Entry 7JG2 (electron microscopy, 3.30 A resolution); this record covers chains C and J of the 6 polymer chains in the assembly.

# Chain C
Protein: Igh protein
Organism: Mus musculus
UniProt: Q99M22 (Q99M22_MOUSE); residues 113-467 here correspond to UniProt positions 125-479 (UniProt number = residue number + 12)
Amino-acid sequence (355 residues; each row starts with the number of its first residue):
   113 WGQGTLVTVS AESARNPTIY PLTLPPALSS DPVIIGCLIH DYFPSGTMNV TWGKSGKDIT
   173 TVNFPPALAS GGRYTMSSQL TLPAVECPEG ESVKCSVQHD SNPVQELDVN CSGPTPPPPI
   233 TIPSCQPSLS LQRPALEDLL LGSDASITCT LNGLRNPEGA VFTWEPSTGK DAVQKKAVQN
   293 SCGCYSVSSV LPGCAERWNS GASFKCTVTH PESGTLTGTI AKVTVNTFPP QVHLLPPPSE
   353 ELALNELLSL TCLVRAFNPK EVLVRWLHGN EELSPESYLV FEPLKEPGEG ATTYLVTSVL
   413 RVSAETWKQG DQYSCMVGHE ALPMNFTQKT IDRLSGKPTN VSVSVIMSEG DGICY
Unresolved in the structure: 113-236
Disulfide bonds: Cys-237/Cys-296, Cys-261/Cys-318, Cys-364/Cys-427
Covalent attachments: N-acetylglucosamine (NAG) linked to Asn-437, Asn-452

# Chain J
Protein: Immunoglobulin J chain
Organism: Mus musculus
UniProt: P01592 (IGJ_MOUSE); residues 1-137 here correspond to UniProt positions 23-159 (UniProt number = residue number + 22)
Amino-acid sequence (137 residues; each row starts with the number of its first residue):
     1 DDEATILADN KCMCTRVTSR IIPSTEDPNE DIVERNIRIV VPLNNRENIS DPTSPLRRNF
    61 VYHLSDVCKK CDPVEVELED QVVTATQSNI CNEDDGVPET CYMYDRNKCY TTMVPLRYHG
   121 ETKMVQAALT PDSCYPD
Unresolved in the structure: 1-2, 94-96
Disulfide bonds: Cys-12/Cys-101, Cys-71/Cys-91, Cys-109/Cys-134
Covalent attachments: N-acetylglucosamine (NAG) linked to Asn-48

# Interface between chain C and chain J
Inter-chain disulfides: Cys-466(C)/Cys-14(J)
Pairs across the interface (68; chain C residue first):
  Leu-252(C) / Gln-81(J)
  Leu-253(C) / Leu-78(J)  hydrophobic
  Leu-253(C) / Gln-81(J)  hydrogen bond (backbone-side chain)
  Gln-343(C) / Asn-89(J)  hydrogen bond
  Val-344(C) / Asn-89(J)  hydrogen bond (backbone-side chain)
  His-345(C) / Asn-89(J)
  Arg-377(C) / Leu-78(J)
  Leu-379(C) / Val-76(J)  hydrophobic
  Asn-382(C) / Glu-77(J)
  Glu-384(C) / Leu-78(J)
  Met-428(C) / Leu-78(J)  hydrophobic
  Met-436(C) / Thr-84(J)  hydrogen bond
  Met-436(C) / Ala-85(J)
  Met-436(C) / Thr-86(J)
  Phe-438(C) / Val-83(J)  hydrophobic
  Phe-438(C) / Thr-84(J)
  Phe-438(C) / Ala-85(J)
  Phe-438(C) / Thr-86(J)  hydrogen bond (backbone-backbone)
  Thr-439(C) / Thr-86(J)
  Gln-440(C) / Val-74(J)
  Gln-440(C) / Val-76(J)
  Gln-440(C) / Thr-86(J)  hydrogen bond (backbone-backbone)
  Gln-440(C) / Gln-87(J)
  Lys-441(C) / Gln-87(J)
  Arg-445(C) / Asp-31(J)  hydrogen bond (side chain-backbone)
  Arg-445(C) / Val-33(J)
  Leu-446(C) / Leu-7(J)
  Leu-446(C) / Ser-19(J)
  Leu-446(C) / Ile-21(J)  hydrophobic
  Leu-446(C) / Arg-35(J)  hydrogen bond (backbone-side chain)
  Ser-447(C) / Arg-35(J)  hydrogen bond (backbone-side chain)
  Gly-448(C) / Arg-35(J)  hydrogen bond (backbone-side chain)
  Pro-450(C) / Val-33(J)
  Pro-450(C) / Arg-35(J)
  Thr-451(C) / Val-33(J)  hydrogen bond (backbone-backbone)
  Asn-452(C) / Glu-34(J)
  Asn-452(C) / Arg-35(J)
  Val-453(C) / Arg-35(J)
  Ser-454(C) / Arg-35(J)  hydrogen bond (backbone-backbone)
  Ser-454(C) / Asn-36(J)
  Ser-454(C) / Ile-37(J)  hydrogen bond (backbone-backbone)
  Val-455(C) / Ile-37(J)
  Ser-456(C) / Ile-37(J)  hydrogen bond (backbone-backbone)
  Ser-456(C) / Arg-38(J)
  Ser-456(C) / Ile-39(J)  hydrogen bond (backbone-backbone)
  Val-457(C) / Ile-39(J)
  Ile-458(C) / Arg-38(J)
  Ile-458(C) / Ile-39(J)  hydrogen bond (backbone-backbone)
  Ile-458(C) / Val-40(J)
  Ile-458(C) / Val-41(J)  hydrogen bond (backbone-backbone)
  Met-459(C) / Val-41(J)
  Ser-460(C) / Val-40(J)
  Ser-460(C) / Val-41(J)  hydrogen bond (backbone-backbone)
  Ser-460(C) / Pro-42(J)
  Ser-460(C) / Leu-43(J)  hydrogen bond (backbone-backbone)
  Glu-461(C) / Asn-44(J)  hydrogen bond (backbone-side chain)
  Gly-462(C) / Asn-44(J)  hydrogen bond (backbone-side chain)
  Gly-464(C) / Asn-45(J)
  Gly-464(C) / Met-103(J)
  Gly-464(C) / Tyr-104(J)  hydrogen bond (backbone-backbone)
  Ile-465(C) / Met-103(J)
  Ile-465(C) / Tyr-104(J)
  Cys-466(C) / Lys-11(J)
  Cys-466(C) / Cys-14(J)  disulfide
  Cys-466(C) / Met-103(J)
  Cys-466(C) / Tyr-104(J)
  Tyr-467(C) / Lys-11(J)
  Tyr-467(C) / Arg-106(J)
Other interface residues (no listed pair), chain C (38 interface residues in all): Lys-420, Asp-463
Other interface residues (no listed pair), chain J (43 interface residues in all): Thr-5, Asn-10, Thr-15, Arg-16, Arg-20, Asn-29, Ile-32, Pro-73, Glu-79, Ser-88
From the paper, about this interface:
  - pairs named by the authors: Cys-466(C)/Cys-14(J) (covalent link)

# Summary
38 residues of chain C face 43 of chain J across their interface, with 1 disulfide bond and 22 hydrogen bonds.
Polar pairs include Leu-253(C)/Gln-81(J), Gln-343(C)/Asn-89(J) and Val-344(C)/Asn-89(J). The paper describes a
contact between Cys-466(C) and Cys-14(J). N-acetylglucosamine is covalently linked to Asn-437(C) and
Asn-452(C).
Here chain C is Igh protein and chain J is Immunoglobulin J chain, both from Mus musculus. Entry 7JG2
(Secretory Immunoglobin A (SIgA)) was determined by electron microscopy (same publication as 7JG1).
